Entry 8BBO (X-ray diffraction, 2.75 A resolution); this record covers chains R and H of the 3 polymer chains in the assembly.

== Chain R ==
Molecule: Spike glycoprotein
Source organism: Severe acute respiratory syndrome coronavirus 2
UniProtKB: A0A8B6RM54 (A0A8B6RM54_SARS2); residues 333-528 here correspond to UniProt positions 321-516 (UniProt number = residue number - 12)
Chain sequence (202 residues; row label = number of the first residue in the row):
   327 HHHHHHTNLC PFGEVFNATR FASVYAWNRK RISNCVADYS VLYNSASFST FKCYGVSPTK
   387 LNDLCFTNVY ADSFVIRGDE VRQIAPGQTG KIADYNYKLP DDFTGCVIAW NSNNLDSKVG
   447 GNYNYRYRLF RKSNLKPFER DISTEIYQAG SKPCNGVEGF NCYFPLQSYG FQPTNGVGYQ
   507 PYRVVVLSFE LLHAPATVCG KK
Not modelled in the structure: 327-334, 516-528
Disulfides: C336-C361, C379-C432, C480-C488
Covalent attachments: N-acetylglucosamine (NAG) linked to N343
Differences from the reference sequence: expression tag (327-332); conflict K478 (Thr466 in A0A8B6RM54), K527 (Pro515 in A0A8B6RM54)

== Chain H ==
Molecule: IGH@ protein
Source organism: Homo sapiens
UniProtKB: Q6GMX6 (Q6GMX6_HUMAN); the construct has insertions or renumbered stretches relative to UniProt, so the offset changes along the chain: 1-29 = UniProt 20-48; 31-33 = UniProt 49-51; 35-103 = UniProt 52-120; 105-224 = UniProt 121-240
Chain sequence (224 residues; numbered 1 to 224; the number before each row is that of its first residue):
     1 QVQLVESGPG RVKPSQTLSL TCTVSGDSIN SGINYWNWIR QPAGKELEWI GRIFTSGTTH
    61 YNPSLKSRVT ISVDRSKNEF SLTLNSVTAA DTAVYFCGRG GTDDYVDYWG QGTLVTVSSA
   121 STKGPSVFPL APSSKSTSGG TAALGCLVKD YFPEPVTVSW NSGALTSGVH TFPAVLQSSG
   181 LYSLSSVVTV PSSSLGTQTY ICNVNHKPSN TKVDKRVEPK SCDK
Not modelled in the structure: 223-224
Disulfides: C22-C97, C146-C202
Differences from the reference sequence: conflict V5 (Gln24 in Q6GMX6), R11 (Leu30 in Q6GMX6), Q16 (Glu35 in Q6GMX6), 19 further conflict positions vs the reference (Q6GMX6) not listed; insertion (30, 34, 104)

== How chain R and chain H interact ==
Pairs across the interface (23; chain R residue first):
  R346(R) - T102(H)
  R346(R) - D104(H)  salt bridge
  R346(R) - Y105(H)
  Y351(R) - I33(H)
  K444(R) - D104(H)  salt bridge
  G446(R) - H60(H)  hydrogen bond (backbone-side chain)
  Y449(R) - Y35(H)  hydrogen bond (backbone-side chain)
  Y449(R) - R52(H)
  Y449(R) - H60(H)
  Y449(R) - D103(H)
  N450(R) - T102(H)
  N450(R) - D103(H)  hydrogen bond (side chain-backbone)
  N450(R) - D104(H)  hydrogen bond
  R452(R) - Y35(H)  hydrogen bond
  R452(R) - F54(H)
  T470(R) - S31(H)
  T470(R) - G32(H)  hydrogen bond (side chain-backbone)
  T470(R) - I33(H)
  G482(R) - N30(H)
  E484(R) - S56(H)
  F490(R) - F54(H)  hydrophobic
  F490(R) - T55(H)
  F490(R) - S56(H)
Also at the interface, not in a pair above, chain R (14 interface residues in all): G447, V483, L492
Also at the interface, not in a pair above, chain H (15 interface residues in all): R75

== Overview ==
Chain R and chain H form an interface of 14 and 15 residues respectively, with 6 hydrogen bonds and 2 salt
bridges. Among the polar pairs are R346(R)-D104(H), K444(R)-D104(H) and G446(R)-H60(H). Covalently linked
N-acetylglucosamine: at N343(R).
Chain R is Spike glycoprotein (Severe acute respiratory syndrome coronavirus 2) and chain H is IGH@ protein
(Homo sapiens); the structure, SARS-CoV-2 Delta-RBD complexed with BA.2-36 Fab, was determined by X-ray
diffraction, deposited together with 8C3V.
